7DAF - chains A and F of the 6 polymer chains in the assembly; structure by X-ray diffraction, 2.40 A resolution.

[Chain A]
Protein: Tubulin alpha-1B chain
From: Sus scrofa
UniProt: Q2XVP4 (TBA1B_PIG); residues 1-451 here = UniProt positions 1-451
Chain sequence (451 residues; numbered 1 to 451; the number before each row is that of its first residue):
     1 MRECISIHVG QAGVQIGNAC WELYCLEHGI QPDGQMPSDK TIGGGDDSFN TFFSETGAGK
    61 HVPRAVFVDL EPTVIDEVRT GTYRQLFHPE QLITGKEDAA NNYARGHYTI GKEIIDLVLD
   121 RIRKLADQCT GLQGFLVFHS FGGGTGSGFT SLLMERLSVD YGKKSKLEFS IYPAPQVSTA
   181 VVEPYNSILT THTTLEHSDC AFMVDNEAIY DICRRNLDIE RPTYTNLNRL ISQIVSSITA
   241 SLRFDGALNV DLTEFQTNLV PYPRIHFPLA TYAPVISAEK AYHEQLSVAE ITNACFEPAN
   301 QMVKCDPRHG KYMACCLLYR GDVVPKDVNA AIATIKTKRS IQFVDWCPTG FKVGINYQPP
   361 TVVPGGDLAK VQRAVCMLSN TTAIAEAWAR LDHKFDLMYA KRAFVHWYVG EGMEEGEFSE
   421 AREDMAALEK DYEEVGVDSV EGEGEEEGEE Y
Not modelled in the structure: 441-448, 451
Swiss-Prot annotation at these positions:
  - motif: Met1 to Cys4 (MREC motif)
  - active site: Glu254
  - binding site (GTP): Gly10, Gln11, Ala12, Gln15, Glu71, Ala99, Ser140, Gly143, Gly144, Thr145, Gly146, Thr179, Glu183, Asn206, Tyr224, Asn228, Leu252
  - binding site (Mg(2+)): Glu71
  - site: Tyr451 (Involved in polymerization)
  - modified residue: Lys40 (N6,N6,N6-trimethyllysine), Ser48 (Phosphoserine), Ser232 (Phosphoserine), Tyr282 (3'-nitrotyrosine), Arg339 (Omega-N-methylarginine), Ser439 (Phosphoserine), Glu443 (5-glutamyl polyglutamate), Glu445 (5-glutamyl polyglutamate), Tyr451 (3'-nitrotyrosine)
  - cross-link (Glycyl lysine isopeptide (Lys-Gly)): Lys326 (interchain with G-Cter in ubiquitin), Lys370 (interchain with G-Cter in ubiquitin)
Metal / ion sites: Ca2+ site 1: Asp39, Thr41, Gly44, Glu55; Ca2+ site 2: Glu196 (shared with 1 residue of chain E)
Ligand contacts: GTP (guanosine-5'-triphosphate): Val9, Gly10, Gln11, Ala12, Gln15, Ile16, Asp69, Asp98, Ala99, Ala100, Asn101, Asn102, Ser140, Gly142, Gly143, Gly144, Thr145, Gly146, Ile171, Pro173, Val177, Ser178, Thr179, Glu183, Asn206, Tyr224, Leu227, Asn228, Ile231

[Chain F]
Protein: Tubulin tyrosine ligase
From: Gallus gallus
UniProt: E1BQ43 (E1BQ43_CHICK); numbering as in UniProt (aligned over 1-378)
Chain sequence (384 residues; each row starts with the number of its first residue):
     1 MYTFVVRDEN SSVYAEVSRL LLATGQWKRL RKDNPRFNLM LGERNRLPFG RLGHEPGLVQ
    61 LVNYYRGADK LCRKASLVKL IKTSPELSES CTWFPESYVI YPTNLKTPVA PAQNGIRHLI
   121 NNTRTDEREV FLAAYNRRRE GREGNVWIAK SSAGAKGEGI LISSEASELL DFIDEQGQVH
   181 VIQKYLEKPL LLEPGHRKFD IRSWVLVDHL YNIYLYREGV LRTSSEPYNS ANFQDKTCHL
   241 TNHCIQKEYS KNYGRYEEGN EMFFEEFNQY LMDALNTTLE NSILLQIKHI IRSCLMCIEP
   301 AISTKHLHYQ SFQLFGFDFM VDEELKVWLI EVNGAPACAQ KLYAELCQGI VDVAISSVFP
   361 LADTGQKTSQ PTSIFIKLHH HHHH
Not modelled in the structure: 106-124, 153-157, 363-371
Differences from the reference sequence: expression tag (379-384)
Metal / ion sites: Mg2+: Glu331 (together with AMP-PCP)
Ligand contacts: AMP-PCP (ACP; phosphomethylphosphonic acid adenylate ester): Lys74, Ile148, Lys150, Gln183, Lys184, Tyr185, Leu186, Lys198, Asp200, Arg202, Arg222, His239, Leu240, Thr241, Asn242, Asp318, Met320, Ile330, Glu331, Asn333

[Interface between chain A and chain F]
Residue-residue contacts - 36 pairs, chain A then chain F:
  Gln176(A) with Pro56(F)
  Glu207(A) with His54(F), salt bridge
  Glu297(A) with His306(F)
  Pro298(A) with Leu307(F), hydrophobic
  Lys304(A) with His54(F)
  Asp306(A) with Arg66(F); Leu307(F)
  Arg308(A) with Pro300(F), hydrogen bond (side chain-backbone); Ala301(F), hydrogen bond (side chain-backbone); Ile302(F); Ser303(F), hydrogen bond (side chain-backbone)
  His309(A) with Arg66(F); Gly67(F); Ala301(F), hydrogen bond (side chain-backbone)
  Lys338(A) with Pro300(F)
  Ser340(A) with Pro300(F); Ala301(F)
  Glu386(A) with Gly50(F); Arg66(F), salt bridge
  Arg390(A) with Gly50(F); His54(F)
  His393(A) with Arg51(F)
  Leu397(A) with Asp33(F)
  Glu433(A) with Arg46(F), salt bridge
  Val440(A) with Asp69(F)
  Glu449(A) with Asn10(F); Ser11(F); Ser12(F), hydrogen bond; Arg44(F); Ala337(F)
  Glu450(A) with Arg202(F), hydrogen bond (backbone-side chain); Asn333(F); Gly334(F), hydrogen bond (side chain-backbone); Ala335(F), hydrogen bond (side chain-backbone); Pro336(F); Ala337(F), hydrogen bond (backbone-backbone)
Other interface residues (no listed pair), chain A (19 interface residues in all): Cys305
Other interface residues (no listed pair), chain F (28 interface residues in all): Gly53, Arg73, His308

[Summary]
Chain A and chain F form an interface of 19 and 28 residues respectively; the contacts include 9 hydrogen
bonds and 3 salt bridges. Polar pairs include Glu207(A)-His54(F), Glu386(A)-Arg66(F) and Glu433(A)-Arg46(F).
Chain A binds GTP. Chain F binds AMP-PCP.
Here chain A is Tubulin alpha-1B chain (Sus scrofa) and chain F is Tubulin tyrosine ligase (Gallus gallus).
Entry 7DAF (IXA in complex with tubulin) was determined by X-ray diffraction (same publication as 7DAD and
7DAE).
